Entry 1YGR (X-ray diffraction, 2.90 A resolution); this record covers chains A and C.

[Chain A]
Name: CD45 Protein Tyrosine Phosphatase
From: Homo sapiens
Notes: fragment: Cytoplasmic domain
UniProtKB: P08575 (CD45_HUMAN); residues 599-1208 here correspond to UniProt positions 622-1231 (UniProt number = residue number + 23)
Chain sequence (610 residues; row label = number of the first residue in the row):
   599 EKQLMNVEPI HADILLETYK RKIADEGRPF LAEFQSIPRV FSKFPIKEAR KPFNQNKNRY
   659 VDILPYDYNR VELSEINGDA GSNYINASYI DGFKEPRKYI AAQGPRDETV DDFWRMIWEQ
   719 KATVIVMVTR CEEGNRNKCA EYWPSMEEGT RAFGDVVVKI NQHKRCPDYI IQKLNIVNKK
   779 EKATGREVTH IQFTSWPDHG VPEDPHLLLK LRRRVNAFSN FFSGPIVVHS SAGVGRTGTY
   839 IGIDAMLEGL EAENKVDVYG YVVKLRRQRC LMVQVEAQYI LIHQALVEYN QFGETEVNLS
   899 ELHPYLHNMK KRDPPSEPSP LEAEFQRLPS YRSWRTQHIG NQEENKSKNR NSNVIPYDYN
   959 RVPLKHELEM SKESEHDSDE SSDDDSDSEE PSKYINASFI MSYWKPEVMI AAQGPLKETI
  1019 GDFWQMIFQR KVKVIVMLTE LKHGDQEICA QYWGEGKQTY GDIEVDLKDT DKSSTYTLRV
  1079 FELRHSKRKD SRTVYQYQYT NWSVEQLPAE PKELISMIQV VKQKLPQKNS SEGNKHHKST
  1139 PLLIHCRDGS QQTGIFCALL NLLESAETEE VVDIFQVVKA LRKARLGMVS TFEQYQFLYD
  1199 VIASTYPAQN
Disordered / not traced: 964-989, 1128-1134, 1206-1208
Sequence notes: modified residue (603, 714, 725, 744, 844, 870, 907, 999, 1007, 1024, 1035, 1115, 1186); variant Pro627 (Leu650 in P08575), Leu1184 (Pro1207 in P08575); engineered mutation Ser828 (Cys851 in P08575)
Modified residues: Mse603, Mse714, Mse725, Mse744, Mse844, Mse870, Mse907, Mse999, Mse1007, Mse1024, Mse1035, Mse1115, Mse1186 (selenomethionine; parent Met)
Curated features (UniProtKB/Swiss-Prot):
  - modified residue: Ser986 (Phosphoserine)
From the paper describing this entry:
  - mutagenesis - C828S: abolished catalytic activity (proposed by the authors, not directly observed)
  - binding site for T-cell Receptor CD3 zeta ITAM-1 (chain C): Tyr658, Asp660, Arg734, Lys736, His797, Arg834, Gln872
  - catalytic residues: Asp796 (proposed by the authors, not directly observed)
  - catalytic residues: Arg834, Gln872, Gln876
  - binding site for T-cell Receptor CD3 zeta ITAM-1: Arg657
  - conformationally variable residues (loop rearrangement, order/disorder transition): Asp796, Ser969 to Glu988
  - contacts within the chain: Pro765-Tyr1001 (hydrophobic contact), Pro765-Trp1002 (hydrophobic contact), Phe890-Phe1173 (hydrophobic contact)
  - mutagenesis - Q1192G: abolished catalytic activity (citing earlier work)

[Chain C]
Name: T-cell Receptor CD3 zeta ITAM-1
Notes: fragment: ITAM-1 (residues 80-85; SWS:P20963)
UniProtKB: P20963 (CD3Z_HUMAN); residues 2001-2006 here correspond to UniProt positions 80-85 (UniProt number = residue number - 1921)
Chain sequence (6 residues; numbered 2001 to 2006; the number before each row is that of its first residue):
  2001 REEYDV
Sequence notes: modified residue (2004)
Modified residues: Tyr2004 (o-phosphotyrosine; PTR)
Curated features (UniProtKB/Swiss-Prot):
  - modified residue: Tyr2004 (Phosphotyrosine)

[Chain A / chain C interface]
Residue-residue contacts (21; chain A residue first):
  Arg637(A) - Asp2005(C)  salt bridge
  Tyr658(A) - Glu2002(C)
  Tyr658(A) - Tyr2004(C)
  Val659(A) - Arg2001(C)
  Val659(A) - Glu2002(C)
  Asp660(A) - Glu2003(C)
  Asp660(A) - Tyr2004(C)
  Asp660(A) - Asp2005(C)
  Ile661(A) - Tyr2004(C)
  Arg734(A) - Glu2002(C)  salt bridge
  Asp796(A) - Tyr2004(C)
  His797(A) - Tyr2004(C)  hydrogen bond (side chain-backbone)
  Ser828(A) - Tyr2004(C)
  Ser829(A) - Tyr2004(C)
  Ala830(A) - Tyr2004(C)
  Gly831(A) - Tyr2004(C)
  Val832(A) - Tyr2004(C)
  Gly833(A) - Tyr2004(C)
  Arg834(A) - Tyr2004(C)
  Leu869(A) - Asp2005(C)
  Gln872(A) - Tyr2004(C)
Also at the interface, not in a pair above, chain A (19 interface residues in all): Lys736, Thr835

[Summary]
Chain A and chain C form an interface of 19 and 5 residues respectively, with 1 hydrogen bond and 2 salt
bridges. Polar pairs include Arg637(A)-Asp2005(C), Arg734(A)-Glu2002(C) and His797(A)-Tyr2004(C). From the
paper: catalytic residues Asp796(A), Arg834(A) and Gln872(A) among others; C828S and Q1192G of chain A abolish
catalytic activity.
Chain A is CD45 Protein Tyrosine Phosphatase (Homo sapiens) and chain C is T-cell Receptor CD3 zeta ITAM-1;
the structure, Crystal structure of the tandem phosphatase domain of RPTP CD45, was determined by X-ray
diffraction together with 1YGU from the same study.
